PDB entry 6FDP | solution NMR | chains A and B

== Chain A ==
Name: RNA polymerase II-associated protein 3
Source organism: Homo sapiens
UniProtKB: Q9H6T3 (RPAP3_HUMAN); residue numbers follow UniProt; this construct covers 281-395
Sequence (120 residues; each row starts with the number of its first residue):
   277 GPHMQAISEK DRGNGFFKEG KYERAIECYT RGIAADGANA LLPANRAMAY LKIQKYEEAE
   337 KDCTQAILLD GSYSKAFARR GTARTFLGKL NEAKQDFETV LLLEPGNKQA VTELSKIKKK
Construct notes: expression tag (277-280, 396)
From the paper describing this entry:
  - specificity-determining residues: Lys-384
  - mutagenesis - N321D: abolished catalytic activity

== Chain B ==
Name: Heat shock protein HSP 90-alpha
Source organism: Homo sapiens
UniProtKB: P07900 (HS90A_HUMAN); residues 724-732 here = UniProt positions 724-732
Sequence (9 residues; numbered 724 to 732; the number before each row is that of its first residue):
   724 DTSRMEEVD
Swiss-Prot annotation at these positions:
  - region: Met-728 to Asp-732 (Essential for interaction with SMYD3, TSC1 and STIP1/HOP), Glu-729 to Asp-732 (Essential for interaction with SGTA and TTC1)
  - mutagenesis: Met-728 to Asp-732 (Loss of interaction with TOMM70. No effect on interaction with IRF3; Loss of interaction with TSC1), Glu-729 to Asp-732 (Loss of interaction with TOMM70), Val-731 to Asp-732 (Loss of interaction with TOMM70. No effect on interaction with IRF3)

== Chain A / chain B interface ==
Pairs across the interface (29):
  Lys-286(A) / Asp-732(B)
  Asp-287(A) / Asp-732(B)
  Asn-290(A) / Val-731(B)
  Asn-290(A) / Asp-732(B)
  Phe-293(A) / Val-731(B)
  Tyr-305(A) / Val-731(B)
  Leu-317(A) / Asp-732(B)
  Asn-321(A) / Val-731(B)
  Asn-321(A) / Asp-732(B)
  Met-324(A) / Met-728(B)
  Met-324(A) / Glu-729(B)
  Met-324(A) / Glu-730(B)
  Leu-327(A) / Met-728(B)
  Lys-328(A) / Glu-729(B)
  Ser-350(A) / Ser-726(B)
  Lys-351(A) / Ser-726(B)
  Lys-351(A) / Arg-727(B)
  Lys-351(A) / Glu-730(B)
  Arg-355(A) / Met-728(B)
  Arg-355(A) / Glu-730(B)
  Thr-358(A) / Met-728(B)
  Glu-380(A) / Thr-725(B)
  Glu-380(A) / Ser-726(B)
  Asn-383(A) / Thr-725(B)
  Asn-383(A) / Ser-726(B)
  Lys-384(A) / Asp-724(B)
  Lys-384(A) / Thr-725(B)
  Gln-385(A) / Arg-727(B)
  Gln-385(A) / Met-728(B)
Interface residues without a listed pair, chain A (21 interface residues in all): Lys-294, Ala-354, Pro-381
From the paper, about this interface:
  - pairs named by the authors: Phe-293(A)/Val-731(B), Tyr-305(A)/Val-731(B), Met-324(A)/Val-731(B), Met-324(A)/Met-728(B), Leu-327(A)/Met-728(B), Arg-355(A)/Met-728(B), Thr-358(A)/Met-728(B), Glu-380(A)/Ser-726(B) (hydrogen bond), Lys-384(A)/Asp-724(B)
  - interface residues, chain A: Lys-286(A), Asn-290(A), Asn-321(A), Lys-328(A), Lys-351(A), Arg-355(A)
  - hot spots on chain A (mutagenesis) - N321E, R355A, K384A, K384A/Q385A: abolished binding to HSP90
  - interface residues, chain B: Met-728(B), Val-731(B)

== Summary ==
Chain A and chain B form an interface of 21 and 9 residues respectively. The paper describes contacts between
Phe-293(A) and Val-731(B), Tyr-305(A) and Val-731(B) and Met-324(A) and Val-731(B) among others; a hydrogen
bond between Glu-380(A) and Ser-726(B). The paper reports that N321E, R355A and K384A of chain A, among
others, abolish binding to HSP90; interface residues Lys-286(A), Asn-290(A) and Met-728(B) among others; 5
substitutions were tested in all.
Here chain A is RNA polymerase II-associated protein 3 and chain B is Heat shock protein HSP 90-alpha, both
from Homo sapiens. Entry 6FDP (NMR structure of the second TPR domain of the human RPAP3 protein in complex
with HSP90 ...) was determined by solution NMR together with 6FDT and 6GXZ from the same study.
